9CG8 - chains A and B; structure by X-ray diffraction, 1.90 A resolution.

Chain A (and B):
Protein: Serine hydroxymethyltransferase
Organism: Glycine max
Notes: EC 2.1.2.1; chain B of this document is another copy of the same molecule, construct and numbering; everything in this record applies to it too
Reference sequence: K4FW35 (K4FW35_SOYBN); numbering as in UniProt (aligned over 1-471)
Chain sequence (492 residues; numbered -20 to 471; the number before each row is that of its first residue; numbers below 1 keep their minus sign (Met-20 is residue -20)):
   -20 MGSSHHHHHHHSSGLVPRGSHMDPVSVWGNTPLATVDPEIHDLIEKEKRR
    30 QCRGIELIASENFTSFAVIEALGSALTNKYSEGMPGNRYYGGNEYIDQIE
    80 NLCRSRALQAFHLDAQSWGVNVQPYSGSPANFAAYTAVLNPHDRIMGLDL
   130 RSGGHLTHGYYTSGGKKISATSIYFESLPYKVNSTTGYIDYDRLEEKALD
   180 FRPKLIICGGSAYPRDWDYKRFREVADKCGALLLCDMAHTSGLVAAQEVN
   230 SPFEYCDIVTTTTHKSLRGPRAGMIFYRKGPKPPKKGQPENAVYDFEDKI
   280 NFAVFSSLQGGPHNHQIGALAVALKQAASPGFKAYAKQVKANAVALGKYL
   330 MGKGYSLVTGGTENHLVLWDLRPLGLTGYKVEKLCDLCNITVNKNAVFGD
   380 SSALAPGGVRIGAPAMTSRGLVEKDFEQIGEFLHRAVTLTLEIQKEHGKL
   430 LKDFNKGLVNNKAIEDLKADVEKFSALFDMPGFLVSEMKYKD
Disordered / not traced: -20 to -2, 69, 131-145, 378-383 (chain B: -20 to -1, 132-146, 270, 378-382)
Construct notes: expression tag (-20 to 0); engineered mutation Ser285 (Pro in K4FW35)
Modified residues: Lys244 ((2S)-2-amino-6-[[3-hydroxy-2-methyl-5-(phosphonooxymethyl)pyridin-4-yl]methylideneamino]hexanoic acid; LLP)

Chain A / chain B interface:
Contacting residue pairs - 225 pairs, chain A then chain B:
  His0(A) - Ala313(B)
  Met1(A) - Ala313(B)
  Met1(A) - Tyr314(B)
  Met1(A) - Gln317(B)
  Met1(A) - Thr396(B)
  Met1(A) - Gly399(B)
  Asp2(A) - Gly310(B)
  Val4(A) - Ser397(B)
  Val4(A) - Arg398(B)
  Val4(A) - Gly399(B)
  Val4(A) - Asp458(B)
  Val4(A) - Met459(B)
  Val4(A) - Pro460(B)
  Trp7(A) - Phe42(B)
  Trp7(A) - Ser44(B)
  Trp7(A) - Arg247(B)
  Trp7(A) - Gln305(B)  hydrogen bond (backbone-side chain)
  Trp7(A) - Ser397(B)
  Trp7(A) - Pro460(B)  hydrophobic
  Gly8(A) - Ser44(B)
  Gly8(A) - Phe45(B)  hydrogen bond (backbone-backbone)
  Gly8(A) - Pro460(B)
  Gly8(A) - Gly461(B)  hydrogen bond (backbone-backbone)
  Asn9(A) - Phe45(B)
  Asn9(A) - Met459(B)  hydrogen bond (side chain-backbone)
  Asn9(A) - Pro460(B)
  Asn9(A) - Gly461(B)
  Asn9(A) - Phe462(B)  hydrogen bond (side chain-backbone)
  Asn9(A) - Leu463(B)
  Thr10(A) - Phe45(B)
  Thr10(A) - Ala46(B)
  Pro11(A) - Phe45(B)  hydrophobic
  Pro11(A) - Glu49(B)
  Leu12(A) - Ala46(B)
  Leu12(A) - Glu49(B)  hydrogen bond (backbone-side chain)
  Leu12(A) - Val301(B)  hydrophobic
  Val15(A) - Ala46(B)  hydrophobic
  Val15(A) - Lys304(B)
  Val15(A) - Gln305(B)
  Asp16(A) - Arg85(B)  salt bridge
  Asp16(A) - Val301(B)
  Asp16(A) - Lys304(B)
  Glu18(A) - Leu81(B)
  Glu18(A) - Arg85(B)  salt bridge
  Ile19(A) - Leu81(B)  hydrophobic
  Ile19(A) - Arg85(B)
  Ile19(A) - Ala300(B)  hydrophobic
  Ile19(A) - Val301(B)  hydrophobic
  Leu22(A) - Tyr74(B)
  Leu22(A) - Gln77(B)
  Leu22(A) - Ile78(B)  hydrophobic
  Leu22(A) - Leu81(B)  hydrophobic
  Ile23(A) - Ser53(B)
  Ile23(A) - Leu55(B)  hydrophobic
  Lys25(A) - Tyr74(B)
  Glu26(A) - Lys58(B)
  Glu26(A) - Tyr74(B)
  Lys27(A) - Ala54(B)
  Arg29(A) - Lys58(B)
  Arg29(A) - Gly70(B)
  Arg29(A) - Gly71(B)  hydrogen bond (side chain-backbone)
  Arg29(A) - Tyr74(B)
  Gln30(A) - Ala54(B)  hydrogen bond (side chain-backbone)
  Gln30(A) - Asn57(B)  hydrogen bond
  Glu35(A) - Lys58(B)  salt bridge
  Ile37(A) - Lys58(B)
  Ser39(A) - Tyr59(B)
  Glu40(A) - Asn57(B)
  Glu40(A) - Lys58(B)  salt bridge
  Glu40(A) - Tyr59(B)  hydrogen bond (side chain-backbone)
  Asn41(A) - Asn57(B)
  Phe42(A) - Trp7(B)
  Phe42(A) - Asn57(B)
  Thr43(A) - Thr56(B)
  Thr43(A) - Asn57(B)  hydrogen bond (backbone-side chain)
  Ser44(A) - Trp7(B)
  Ser44(A) - Gly8(B)
  Phe45(A) - Gly8(B)  hydrogen bond (backbone-backbone)
  Phe45(A) - Asn9(B)
  Phe45(A) - Thr10(B)
  Phe45(A) - Pro11(B)  hydrophobic
  Ala46(A) - Thr10(B)
  Ala46(A) - Leu12(B)  hydrophobic
  Ala46(A) - Val15(B)  hydrophobic
  Ile48(A) - Gly52(B)
  Ile48(A) - Ser53(B)
  Glu49(A) - Pro11(B)
  Glu49(A) - Leu12(B)  hydrogen bond (side chain-backbone)
  Ala50(A) - Leu12(B)  hydrophobic
  Ala50(A) - Ile23(B)  hydrophobic
  Leu51(A) - Leu51(B)
  Leu51(A) - Thr56(B)
  Leu51(A) - His294(B)
  Gly52(A) - Ile48(B)
  Gly52(A) - Gly52(B)
  Ser53(A) - Ile23(B)
  Ser53(A) - Ile48(B)
  Ala54(A) - Lys27(B)
  Ala54(A) - Gln30(B)  hydrogen bond (backbone-side chain)
  Leu55(A) - Ile23(B)  hydrophobic
  Thr56(A) - Thr43(B)
  Thr56(A) - Leu51(B)
  Thr56(A) - Arg250(B)  hydrogen bond (backbone-side chain)
  Asn57(A) - Gln30(B)  hydrogen bond
  Asn57(A) - Glu40(B)
  Asn57(A) - Asn41(B)
  Asn57(A) - Phe42(B)
  Asn57(A) - Thr43(B)  hydrogen bond (side chain-backbone)
  Asn57(A) - Arg250(B)  hydrogen bond (backbone-side chain)
  Lys58(A) - Glu26(B)
  Lys58(A) - Arg29(B)
  Lys58(A) - Glu35(B)  salt bridge
  Lys58(A) - Glu40(B)  salt bridge
  Lys58(A) - Arg250(B)  hydrogen bond (backbone-side chain)
  Tyr59(A) - Ser39(B)
  Tyr59(A) - Glu40(B)  hydrogen bond (backbone-side chain)
  Tyr59(A) - Lys244(B)
  Tyr59(A) - Arg250(B)
  Gly70(A) - Asp365(B)
  Gly71(A) - Arg29(B)  hydrogen bond (backbone-side chain)
  Gly71(A) - Asp365(B)  hydrogen bond (backbone-side chain)
  Tyr74(A) - Leu22(B)
  Tyr74(A) - Lys25(B)
  Tyr74(A) - Glu26(B)
  Tyr74(A) - Arg29(B)
  Ile75(A) - Glu26(B)
  Gln77(A) - Leu22(B)
  Ile78(A) - Ile19(B)  hydrophobic
  Ile78(A) - Leu22(B)  hydrophobic
  Leu81(A) - Glu18(B)
  Leu81(A) - Leu22(B)  hydrophobic
  Arg85(A) - Asp16(B)  salt bridge
  Arg85(A) - Glu18(B)  salt bridge
  Arg85(A) - Ile19(B)
  Tyr104(A) - Ser105(B)
  Tyr104(A) - Pro108(B)  hydrophobic
  Tyr104(A) - His292(B)
  Ser105(A) - Tyr104(B)
  Ser105(A) - His292(B)
  Ser107(A) - Ser286(B)  hydrogen bond (side chain-backbone)
  Ser107(A) - Gln288(B)  hydrogen bond (side chain-backbone)
  Pro108(A) - Tyr104(B)  hydrophobic
  Phe111(A) - Phe111(B)  hydrophobic
  Phe111(A) - Tyr153(B)  hydrophobic
  Thr115(A) - Ile152(B)
  Thr115(A) - Tyr153(B)  hydrogen bond
  Pro120(A) - Ile152(B)
  Pro120(A) - Tyr153(B)  hydrophobic
  His121(A) - His121(B)  hydrogen bond
  Lys146(A) - Phe281(B)
  Lys146(A) - Phe284(B)  hydrogen bond (side chain-backbone)
  Lys146(A) - Ser285(B)
  Lys146(A) - Leu287(B)
  Ile147(A) - Phe281(B)
  Ile147(A) - Ser285(B)  hydrogen bond (backbone-side chain)
  Ser148(A) - Ser285(B)
  Ile152(A) - Thr115(B)
  Ile152(A) - Pro120(B)
  Tyr153(A) - Phe111(B)
  Tyr153(A) - Thr115(B)  hydrogen bond
  Tyr153(A) - Tyr153(B)  hydrophobic
  Tyr153(A) - Phe154(B)
  Phe154(A) - Tyr153(B)
  Lys244(A) - Tyr59(B)
  Lys244(A) - Gln288(B)
  Lys244(A) - Gly289(B)
  Arg247(A) - Trp7(B)
  Arg250(A) - Thr56(B)  hydrogen bond (side chain-backbone)
  Arg250(A) - Asn57(B)
  Arg250(A) - Lys58(B)
  Arg250(A) - Tyr59(B)
  Arg250(A) - Gly289(B)  hydrogen bond (side chain-backbone)
  Arg250(A) - Pro291(B)
  Arg250(A) - His292(B)
  Phe281(A) - Ile147(B)
  Ser285(A) - Ile147(B)  hydrogen bond (side chain-backbone)
  Ser285(A) - Ser148(B)
  Ser286(A) - Ser107(B)  hydrogen bond (backbone-side chain)
  Gln288(A) - Ser107(B)
  Gln288(A) - Lys244(B)
  Gly289(A) - Lys244(B)
  Gly289(A) - Arg250(B)  hydrogen bond (backbone-side chain)
  Pro291(A) - Arg250(B)
  His292(A) - Tyr104(B)
  His292(A) - Ser105(B)
  His292(A) - Arg250(B)
  His292(A) - Gln295(B)  hydrogen bond
  His294(A) - Leu51(B)
  His294(A) - Arg250(B)
  Gln295(A) - His292(B)  hydrogen bond
  Gln295(A) - Gln295(B)
  Ala300(A) - Ile19(B)  hydrophobic
  Val301(A) - Leu12(B)  hydrophobic
  Val301(A) - Asp16(B)
  Val301(A) - Ile19(B)  hydrophobic
  Lys304(A) - Val15(B)
  Lys304(A) - Asp16(B)
  Gln305(A) - Trp7(B)  hydrogen bond (side chain-backbone)
  Gln305(A) - Val15(B)
  Gly310(A) - Asp2(B)
  Ala313(A) - His0(B)
  Ala313(A) - Met1(B)
  Tyr314(A) - Met1(B)  hydrophobic
  Gln317(A) - Met1(B)
  Asp365(A) - Tyr69(B)
  Asp365(A) - Gly70(B)
  Asp365(A) - Gly71(B)  hydrogen bond (side chain-backbone)
  Asn372(A) - Tyr59(B)
  Thr396(A) - Met1(B)
  Ser397(A) - Val4(B)
  Ser397(A) - Trp7(B)
  Arg398(A) - Val4(B)
  Gly399(A) - Met1(B)
  Gly399(A) - Val4(B)
  Leu400(A) - Met1(B)
  Asp458(A) - Val4(B)
  Met459(A) - Asn9(B)  hydrogen bond (backbone-side chain)
  Pro460(A) - Val4(B)
  Pro460(A) - Trp7(B)  hydrophobic
  Pro460(A) - Gly8(B)
  Pro460(A) - Asn9(B)
  Gly461(A) - Gly8(B)  hydrogen bond (backbone-backbone)
  Gly461(A) - Asn9(B)
  Phe462(A) - Asn9(B)  hydrogen bond (backbone-side chain)
  Phe462(A) - Ala54(B)  hydrophobic
Other interface residues (no listed pair), chain A (108 interface residues in all): Ser-1, Ala149, His243, Leu287, Gly290, Gly297, Tyr358, Leu366, Thr370, Val401, Leu463
Other interface residues (no listed pair), chain B (108 interface residues in all): Ile37, Ala50, Glu61, Ala149, His243, Ala251, Gly290, Gly297, Ser308, Thr370, Asn372, Leu400, Val401

Summary:
Chain A and chain B each contribute 108 residues to their interface, with 41 hydrogen bonds and 8 salt
bridges. Among the polar pairs are Asp16(A)-Arg85(B), Glu18(A)-Arg85(B) and Glu35(A)-Lys58(B).
Both chains are Serine hydroxymethyltransferase (Glycine max). Entry 9CG8 (Crystal structure of the P285S
variant of serine hydroxymethyltransferase 8 from soybean cultivar forrest) was determined by X-ray
diffraction, deposited together with 9CE6.
